9EV0 - chains H and L of the 30 polymer chains in the assembly; structure by electron microscopy, 2.38 A resolution.

# Chain H (and L)
Name: DUF4352 domain-containing protein
Organism: Sulfolobus acidocaldarius
Notes: chain L of this document is another copy of the same molecule, construct and numbering; everything in this record applies to it too
UniProtKB: A0A0U3GLH8 (A0A0U3GLH8_9CREN); residue numbers follow UniProt; this construct covers 16-156
Chain sequence (141 residues; numbered 16 to 156; the number before each row is that of its first residue):
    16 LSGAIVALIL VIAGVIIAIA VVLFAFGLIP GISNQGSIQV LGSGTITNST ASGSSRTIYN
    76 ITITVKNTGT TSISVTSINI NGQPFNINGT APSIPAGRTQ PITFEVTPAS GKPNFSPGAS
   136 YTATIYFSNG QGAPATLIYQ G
Covalent attachments: glycan linked to N63; N-acetylglucosamine (NAG) linked to N75, N103

# How chain H and chain L interact
Residue-residue contacts (38; chain H residue first):
  L25(H) with L16(L), hydrophobic
  I32(H) with L16(L), hydrophobic; A19(L), hydrophobic
  V36(H) with A19(L); L23(L)
  F39(H) with L23(L), hydrophobic; I27(L), hydrophobic
  L43(H) with V26(L), hydrophobic; V30(L), hydrophobic
  Q50(H) with I34(L)
  N94(H) with P45(L)
  N96(H) with N49(L); Q50(L), hydrogen bond (side chain-backbone); T85(L)
  G97(H) with P45(L)
  Q98(H) with T85(L), hydrogen bond; T86(L)
  N129(H) with A111(L), hydrogen bond (side chain-backbone); G112(L); R113(L)
  F130(H) with T85(L)
  S131(H) with G112(L)
  S135(H) with Q50(L)
  Y136(H) with Q50(L); T83(L), hydrogen bond (side chain-backbone); T85(L)
  T137(H) with S48(L), hydrogen bond (side chain-backbone); Q50(L)
  T139(H) with I44(L); P45(L)
  Y141(H) with F41(L), hydrogen bond (side chain-backbone); G42(L); P45(L)
  G145(H) with L38(L)
  Q146(H) with F41(L)
  G147(H) with F41(L)
  P149(H) with I44(L), hydrophobic
  T151(H) with Q50(L)
Interface residues without a listed pair, chain H (29 interface residues in all): G29, A33, A40, I47, I95, P128
Interface residues without a listed pair, chain L (25 interface residues in all): I20, A22, V37, G84

# Overview
29 residues of chain H and 25 residues of chain L are in contact, with 6 hydrogen bonds. Polar pairs include
N96(H)-Q50(L), Q98(H)-T85(L) and N129(H)-A111(L). Covalently linked N-acetylglucosamine: at N75(H) and
N103(H).
Chain H and chain L are both DUF4352 domain-containing protein (Sulfolobus acidocaldarius); the structure,
Structure of the AAP filament of Sulfolobus acidocaldarius strain MW039 (delta agl3 mutant), was determined by
electron microscopy, deposited together with 9ETS, 9ETT, 8QX4 and 8RZL.
